PDB entry 8FJL | electron microscopy, 3.27 A resolution | chains A and G of the 42 polymer chains in the assembly

[Chain A]
Protein: RNA-directed RNA polymerase VP2
Source organism: Golden shiner reovirus
Notes: EC 2.7.7.48
UniProtKB: Q8JU61 (RDRP_AQRVC); residues 2-1274 here = UniProt positions 2-1274
Chain sequence (1273 residues; numbered 2 to 1274; the number before each row is that of its first residue):
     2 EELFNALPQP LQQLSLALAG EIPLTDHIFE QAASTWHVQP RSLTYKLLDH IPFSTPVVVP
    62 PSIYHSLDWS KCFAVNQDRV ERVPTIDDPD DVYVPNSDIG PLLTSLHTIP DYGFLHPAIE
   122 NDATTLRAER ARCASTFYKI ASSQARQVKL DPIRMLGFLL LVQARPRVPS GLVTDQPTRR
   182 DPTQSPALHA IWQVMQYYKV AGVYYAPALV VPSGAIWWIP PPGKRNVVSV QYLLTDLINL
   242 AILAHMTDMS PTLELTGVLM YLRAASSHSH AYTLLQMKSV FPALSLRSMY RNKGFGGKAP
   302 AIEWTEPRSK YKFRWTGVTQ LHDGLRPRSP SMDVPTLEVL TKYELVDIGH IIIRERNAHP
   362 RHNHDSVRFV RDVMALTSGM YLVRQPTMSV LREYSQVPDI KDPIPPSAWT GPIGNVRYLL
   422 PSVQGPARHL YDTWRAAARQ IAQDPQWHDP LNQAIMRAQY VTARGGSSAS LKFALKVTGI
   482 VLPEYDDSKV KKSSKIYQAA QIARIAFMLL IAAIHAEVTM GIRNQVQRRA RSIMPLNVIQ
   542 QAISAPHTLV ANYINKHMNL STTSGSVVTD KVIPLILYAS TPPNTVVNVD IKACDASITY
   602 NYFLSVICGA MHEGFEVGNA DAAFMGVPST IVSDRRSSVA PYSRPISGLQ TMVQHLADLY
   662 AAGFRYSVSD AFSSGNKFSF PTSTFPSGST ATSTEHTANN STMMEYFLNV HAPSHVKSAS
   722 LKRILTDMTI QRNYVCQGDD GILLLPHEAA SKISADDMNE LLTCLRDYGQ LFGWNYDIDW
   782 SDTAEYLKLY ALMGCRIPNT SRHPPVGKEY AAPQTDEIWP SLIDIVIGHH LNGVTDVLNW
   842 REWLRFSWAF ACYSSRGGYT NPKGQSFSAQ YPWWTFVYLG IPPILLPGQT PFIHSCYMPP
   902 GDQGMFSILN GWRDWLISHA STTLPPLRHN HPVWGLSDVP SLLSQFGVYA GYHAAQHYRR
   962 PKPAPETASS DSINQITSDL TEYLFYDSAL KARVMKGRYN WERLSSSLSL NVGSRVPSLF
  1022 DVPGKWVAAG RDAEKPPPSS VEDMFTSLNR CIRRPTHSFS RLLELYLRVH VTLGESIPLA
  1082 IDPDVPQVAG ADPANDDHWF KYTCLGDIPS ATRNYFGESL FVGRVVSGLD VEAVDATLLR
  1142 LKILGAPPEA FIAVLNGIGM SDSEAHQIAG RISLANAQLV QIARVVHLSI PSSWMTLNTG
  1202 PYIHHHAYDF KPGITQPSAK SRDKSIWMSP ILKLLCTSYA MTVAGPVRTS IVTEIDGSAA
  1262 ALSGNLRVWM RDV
Reported in the primary citation:
  - catalytic residues: Asp591, Asp740, Asp741 (by similarity / conservation)

[Chain G]
Protein: Major inner capsid protein VP3
Source organism: Golden shiner reovirus
Notes: EC 3.6.4.13
UniProtKB: Q8JU60 (CAPSD_AQRVC); residue numbers follow UniProt; this construct covers 77-1214
Chain sequence (1138 residues; row label = number of the first residue in the row):
    77 DIITRPTSDS IAAVANATKP AAVVSDPQSM KVTPIVNPSS YVCNVCNARF STMSALSEHL
   137 RSDHRDDAST LLATPMINNA IRSFLTAWDG IRILSPDVSS KHLSAYLDSA VANGPELIVE
   197 DTGLCTSFML LDNIPSAHLT KELIGFTWFM QMYQMTPPLP EGAVNRIVCM TNWASLGDEG
   257 RGLEVRLPPP TDSSVHAYKT VLSRGYIDNA QFNPLALRSN VLLMLLQFTL SNLKINKSST
   317 FTSDVTTITS GRMIRAFEGR PELLALAYPG RAVLPTQTKN AQFLSTAIAD RIGRLDRANL
   377 IGGEVSAMVE CMELCDALTL HIRETYVMLL RSMHQDPTQI VQIVNECANN LLNSTIPISL
   437 RPTILCPWFA SSEDLRLQQV MHLVNISSNT AAALPLVEAL STLLRSVTPL VLDPTVLTNA
   497 ITTISESTTQ TISPISEILR LLQPMGNDYA AFWKCIASWA YNGLVTTVLS EDAFPDSSQS
   557 ITHLPSMWKC LFLTLAGPMT SDPHSPVKVF MALANLLAQP EPIAIGVPGM HQTTPASQFS
   617 HPGVWPPGFL NPQLINPQQA PLLRAFAEHI RANWPQPSEF GYGSTLQGSA NLFIPPNRMV
   677 YPWPNQPLPR LTVAPTYDSA MSNWISTTIA FFIRVVNSVN MTATVNDLTR RTMTGVMTAM
   737 RQVKTMTPFY IQHMCPTELS VLASVTVTPP FQVPFTRLVQ NDVITNVLVA RVDPAQRGDA
   797 AVDIRATHAT FAAALPVDPA AIVVAMLCGQ TETNLIPSHH YGKAFAPLFA SNAMFTRNQR
   857 AVITREAFVC ARSAVAQCQD AGFLVPRPLD ALRQFDVTSA AAAEIMHAVN DAFKTAFDLD
   917 GALLDGLALY GDPRIADLSA AYLQYGGNVV REHVPPGPSH IHRTLQQVES TFMAEMNLFN
   977 VARGNLYLVQ TATNGNWSPM APVAAPPFVR GGPNVRVVGR FGTIVPRPDG LEPQLIDDGN
  1037 VPRDIAGDWV YPSDVLQVSV AVFCDYVWPM VKAGRTRVLV ELGHYVYTLH YYDPQISLDE
  1097 APILEEWLSK INPAGIPPVP FCIPIPQVYP CITARRVHYA FTSENNNDSL FSTNAASIDT
  1157 AFGENAAVSP LRWPGLVDPN YRVGTNDLPN RITLYNSLYR YNFTYPTLDG IMYVRSAT
Unresolved in the structure: 77-115, 1214
UniProt features mapped onto this chain:
  - zinc finger: Tyr117 to His140 (C2H2-type)
Bound ions: Zn2+: Cys119, Cys122, His135, His140

[Interface between chain A and chain G]
Residue-residue contacts - 67 pairs, chain A then chain G:
  Gly21(A) - Met129(G)
  Glu22(A) - Tyr117(G)  hydrogen bond (backbone-side chain)
  Glu22(A) - Met129(G)
  Ile23(A) - Tyr117(G)
  Val169(A) - Ser130(G)
  Pro170(A) - Ser130(G)
  Pro170(A) - Ser133(G)
  Gly172(A) - Arg137(G)
  Gly172(A) - Thr150(G)
  Gly172(A) - Asn154(G)  hydrogen bond (backbone-side chain)
  Leu173(A) - Thr150(G)
  Leu173(A) - Ile153(G)  hydrophobic
  Leu173(A) - Asn154(G)
  Val174(A) - Asn154(G)  hydrogen bond (backbone-side chain)
  Val174(A) - Ile157(G)  hydrophobic
  Phe296(A) - Ser176(G)
  Gly297(A) - Ser176(G)
  Glu304(A) - Val487(G)
  Thr306(A) - Asp489(G)
  Arg315(A) - Asp489(G)
  Arg315(A) - Asn523(G)  hydrogen bond
  Arg315(A) - Tyr525(G)
  Trp316(A) - Asn523(G)
  Thr317(A) - Asn523(G)
  Thr317(A) - Asp524(G)
  Thr317(A) - Tyr525(G)
  Gly318(A) - Asn523(G)  hydrogen bond (backbone-backbone)
  Gly318(A) - Asp524(G)  hydrogen bond (backbone-backbone)
  Gln321(A) - Leu179(G)
  Gln321(A) - Glu474(G)
  Leu322(A) - Ser176(G)
  His323(A) - Leu183(G)
  Arg362(A) - Ser176(G)  hydrogen bond
  Ser721(A) - Arg1211(G)
  Asp728(A) - Lys839(G)  salt bridge
  His748(A) - Ser482(G)  hydrogen bond
  Ala750(A) - Ala840(G)
  Ala750(A) - Pro843(G)
  Ala751(A) - Ser482(G)  hydrogen bond (backbone-side chain)
  Gly889(A) - Asn120(G)
  Gln890(A) - Met129(G)
  Thr891(A) - Leu136(G)
  Pro892(A) - Met129(G)
  Asp915(A) - Thr146(G)  hydrogen bond
  Asp915(A) - Leu147(G)
  Trp916(A) - Leu147(G)
  Glu1076(A) - Ser159(G)
  Ser1077(A) - Ser159(G)
  Leu1080(A) - Phe160(G)  hydrophobic
  Leu1080(A) - Met521(G)
  Ala1081(A) - Gly522(G)
  Ala1081(A) - Asn523(G)  hydrogen bond (backbone-backbone)
  Asp1083(A) - Trp164(G)  hydrogen bond
  Pro1084(A) - Trp164(G)
  Asp1085(A) - Trp164(G)
  Trp1100(A) - Phe160(G)  hydrophobic
  Phe1101(A) - Ile157(G)  hydrophobic
  Thr1113(A) - Thr491(G)  hydrogen bond
  Thr1113(A) - Thr494(G)
  Thr1113(A) - Asn495(G)
  Arg1114(A) - Thr498(G)
  His1206(A) - Arg516(G)  hydrogen bond (backbone-side chain)
  Tyr1209(A) - Arg516(G)  hydrogen bond
  Ser1226(A) - Thr504(G)
  Pro1247(A) - Ile157(G)
  Arg1249(A) - Ile153(G)
  Arg1249(A) - Ala156(G)
Interface residues without a listed pair, chain A (61 interface residues in all): Thr175, Gly298, Val319, Asp324, Arg724, Glu749, Ser752, Leu886, Thr1104, Cys1105, His1205, Pro1213, Ala1245, Gly1246
Interface residues without a listed pair, chain G (51 interface residues in all): Met152, Asn155, Ala163, Ile167, Pro172, Ser180, Leu479, Arg481, Pro490, Thr507, Leu515, Ser1212

[Summary]
61 residues of chain A and 51 residues of chain G are in contact, with 15 hydrogen bonds and 1 salt bridge.
Among the polar pairs are Asp728(A)-Lys839(G), Glu22(A)-Tyr117(G) and Gly172(A)-Asn154(G). The Zn2+ site is
built by Cys119(G), Cys122(G), His135(G) and His140(G). From the paper: catalytic residues Asp591(A),
Asp740(A) and Asp741(A).
Here chain A is RNA-directed RNA polymerase VP2 and chain G is Major inner capsid protein VP3, both from
Golden shiner reovirus. Entry 8FJL (Golden Shiner Reovirus Core Tropical Vertex) was determined by electron
microscopy, deposited together with 8FJK.
